Entry 7MIZ (electron microscopy, 3.40 A resolution); this record covers chains D8 and E2 of the 100 polymer chains in the assembly.

[Chain D8 (and E2)]
Molecule: Tubulin alpha chain
Source organism: Toxoplasma gondii
Notes: chain E2 of this document is another copy of the same molecule, construct and numbering; everything in this record applies to it too
Reference sequence: P10873 (TBA_TOXGO); residues 1-453 here = UniProt positions 1-453
Amino-acid sequence (453 residues; row label = number of the first residue in the row):
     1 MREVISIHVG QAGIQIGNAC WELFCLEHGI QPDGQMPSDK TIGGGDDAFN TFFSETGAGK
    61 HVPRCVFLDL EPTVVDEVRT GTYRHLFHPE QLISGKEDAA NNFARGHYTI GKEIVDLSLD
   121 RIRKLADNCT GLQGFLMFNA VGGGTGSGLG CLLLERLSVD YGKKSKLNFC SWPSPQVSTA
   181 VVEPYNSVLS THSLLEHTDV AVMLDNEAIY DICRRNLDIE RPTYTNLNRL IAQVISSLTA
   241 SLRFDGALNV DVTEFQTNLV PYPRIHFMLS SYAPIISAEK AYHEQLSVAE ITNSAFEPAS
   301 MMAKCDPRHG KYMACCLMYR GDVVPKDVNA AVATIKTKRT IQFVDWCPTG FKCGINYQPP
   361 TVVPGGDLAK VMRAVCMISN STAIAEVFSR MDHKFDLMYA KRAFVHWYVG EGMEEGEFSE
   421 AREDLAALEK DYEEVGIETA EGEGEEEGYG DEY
Disordered / not traced: 38-46, 438-453
Curated features (UniProtKB/Swiss-Prot):
  - active site: Glu254
  - binding site (GTP): Gln11, Glu71, Gly144, Thr145, Thr179, Asn206, Asn228
  - binding site (Mg(2+)): Glu71
  - site: Tyr453 (Involved in polymerization)
  - modified residue: Lys40 (N6-acetyllysine)
Ligand contacts: GTP (guanosine-5'-triphosphate): Gly10, Gln11, Ala12, Gln15, Ile16, Glu71, Asp98, Ala99, Ala100, Asn101, Ala140, Gly143, Gly144, Thr145, Gly146, Ser171, Ser178, Thr179, Glu183, Asn206, Tyr224, Leu227, Asn228

[How chain D8 and chain E2 interact]
Residue-residue contacts (20; chain D8 residue first):
  Glu279(D8) with Pro89(E2)
  Lys280(D8) with Pro89(E2); Glu90(E2), salt bridge
  Tyr282(D8) with Gln35(E2), hydrogen bond; Thr56(E2); Ala58(E2); Lys60(E2)
  His283(D8) with Thr56(E2); Lys60(E2), hydrogen bond; Val62(E2); His85(E2), hydrogen bond (side chain-backbone); Phe87(E2); His88(E2); Pro89(E2)
  Glu284(D8) with Thr56(E2); His88(E2), salt bridge; Glu90(E2)
  Gln285(D8) with Glu55(E2); Thr56(E2)
  Glu297(D8) with Lys124(E2), salt bridge
Also at the interface, not in a pair above, chain D8 (8 interface residues in all): Glu290
Also at the interface, not in a pair above, chain E2 (15 interface residues in all): Leu86, Arg121, Asn128

[In short]
8 residues of chain D8 face 15 of chain E2 across their interface, with 3 hydrogen bonds and 3 salt bridges.
Polar pairs include Lys280(D8)-Glu90(E2), Glu284(D8)-His88(E2) and Glu297(D8)-Lys124(E2). Chain D8 binds GTP.
Both chains are Tubulin alpha chain (Toxoplasma gondii). Entry 7MIZ (Atomic structure of cortical microtubule
from Toxoplasma gondii) was determined by electron microscopy.
